PDB entry 1SWS | X-ray diffraction, 2.00 A resolution | chains B and C of the 4 polymer chains in the assembly

[Chain B (and C)]
Protein: Protein (STREPTAVIDIN)
Source organism: Streptomyces avidinii
Notes: chain C of this document is another copy of the same molecule, construct and numbering; everything in this record applies to it too
UniProtKB: P22629; residues 13-139 here correspond to UniProt positions 37-163 (UniProt number = residue number + 24)
Amino-acid sequence (127 residues; each row starts with the number of its first residue):
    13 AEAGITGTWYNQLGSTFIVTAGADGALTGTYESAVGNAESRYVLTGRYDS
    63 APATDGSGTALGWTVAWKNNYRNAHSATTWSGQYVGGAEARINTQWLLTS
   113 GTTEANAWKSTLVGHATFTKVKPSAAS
Disordered / not traced: 13-15, 133-139 (chain C: 13-15, 47-50, 133-139)
Construct notes: engineered mutation A128 (Asp152 in P22629)
Curated features (UniProtKB/Swiss-Prot):
  - motif: R59 to D61 (Cell attachment site)
  - binding site (biotin): Y43, Y54, W92, W108, W120

[Chain B / chain C interface]
Residue-residue contacts (11; chain B residue first):
  W108(B) - W120(C)
  L109(B) - V125(C)  hydrophobic
  W120(B) - W108(C)
  K121(B) - L124(C)
  T123(B) - L124(C)
  T123(B) - V125(C)  hydrogen bond (backbone-backbone)
  L124(B) - K121(C)
  L124(B) - T123(C)
  V125(B) - L109(C)  hydrophobic
  V125(B) - T123(C)  hydrogen bond (backbone-backbone)
  V125(B) - V125(C)  hydrophobic
Also at the interface, not in a pair above, chain B (8 interface residues in all): L110
Also at the interface, not in a pair above, chain C (8 interface residues in all): L110

[Overview]
Chain B and chain C each contribute 8 residues to their interface, with 2 hydrogen bonds. The hydrogen-bonded
pair T123(B)-V125(C) is a backbone contact. Curated annotation (UniProt) lists 5 biotin-binding residues on
chain B.
Chain B and chain C are both Protein (STREPTAVIDIN) (Streptomyces avidinii); the structure, Core-streptavidin
mutant D128A at ph 4.5, was determined by X-ray diffraction together with 1SWT from the same study.
